Entry 8TMB (electron microscopy, 3.60 A resolution); this record covers chains A and E of the 7 polymer chains in the assembly.

== Chain A (and E) ==
Protein: Cobalt/magnesium transport protein CorA
Organism: Thermotoga maritima
Notes: chain E of this document is another copy of the same molecule, construct and numbering; everything in this record applies to it too
UniProtKB: Q9WZ31 (CORA_THEMA); residue numbers follow UniProt; this construct covers 1-351
Chain sequence (373 residues; numbered -21 to 351; the number before each row is that of its first residue; numbers below 1 keep their minus sign (Met-21 is residue -21)):
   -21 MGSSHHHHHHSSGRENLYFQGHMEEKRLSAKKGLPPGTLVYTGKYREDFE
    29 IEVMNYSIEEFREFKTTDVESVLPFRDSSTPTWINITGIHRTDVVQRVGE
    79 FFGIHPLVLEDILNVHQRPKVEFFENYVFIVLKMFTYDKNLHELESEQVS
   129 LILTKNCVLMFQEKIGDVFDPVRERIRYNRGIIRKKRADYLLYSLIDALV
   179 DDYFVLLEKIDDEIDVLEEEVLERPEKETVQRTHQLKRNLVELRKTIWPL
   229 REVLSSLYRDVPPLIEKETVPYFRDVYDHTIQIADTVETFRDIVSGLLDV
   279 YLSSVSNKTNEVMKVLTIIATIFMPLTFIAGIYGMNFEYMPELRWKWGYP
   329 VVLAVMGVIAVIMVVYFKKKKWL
Unresolved in the structure: -21 to 12 (chain E: -21 to 0)
Differences from the reference sequence: initiating methionine (-21); expression tag (-20 to 0)
Curated features (UniProtKB/Swiss-Prot):
  - motif: Gly312 to Asn314 (Probable selectivity filter)
  - site: Asn288 (Essential for ion permeation), Leu294 (Important for closing the ion permeation pathway in the closed state), Thr295 (Threonine that confers selectivity for Co(2+) transport)

== How chain A and chain E interact ==
Residue-residue contacts (57):
  Arg96(A) - Gln260(E)
  Lys205(A) - Leu200(E)  hydrogen bond (side chain-backbone)
  Val208(A) - Val278(E)  hydrophobic
  Val208(A) - Ser281(E)
  Gln209(A) - Leu200(E)
  His212(A) - Glu196(E)  salt bridge
  His212(A) - Leu200(E)
  His212(A) - Leu275(E)
  Lys215(A) - Asp270(E)  salt bridge
  Lys215(A) - Gly274(E)
  Arg216(A) - Asp189(E)  salt bridge
  Arg216(A) - Asp193(E)  salt bridge
  Arg216(A) - Glu196(E)  salt bridge
  Val219(A) - Thr267(E)
  Arg222(A) - Thr267(E)  hydrogen bond
  Trp226(A) - Asp263(E)
  Glu230(A) - Asp256(E)
  Leu276(A) - Asp277(E)
  Leu276(A) - Val278(E)  hydrophobic
  Tyr279(A) - Ser281(E)
  Tyr279(A) - Asn285(E)  hydrogen bond
  Leu280(A) - Leu280(E)  hydrophobic
  Leu280(A) - Ser284(E)
  Val283(A) - Ser284(E)
  Val283(A) - Asn285(E)
  Lys286(A) - Trp350(E)
  Thr287(A) - Asn288(E)
  Glu289(A) - Trp350(E)
  Val290(A) - Lys292(E)
  Val290(A) - Thr295(E)
  Val290(A) - Trp350(E)
  Met291(A) - Met291(E)  hydrophobic
  Val293(A) - Thr295(E)
  Val293(A) - Lys348(E)
  Leu294(A) - Thr295(E)
  Leu294(A) - Ala298(E)  hydrophobic
  Ile297(A) - Ala298(E)
  Ile297(A) - Thr299(E)
  Phe301(A) - Pro303(E)  hydrophobic
  Met302(A) - Met302(E)  hydrophobic
  Leu304(A) - Phe306(E)
  Ala308(A) - Phe306(E)  hydrophobic
  Ala308(A) - Gly309(E)
  Ala308(A) - Ile310(E)  hydrophobic
  Tyr311(A) - Met313(E)
  Tyr311(A) - Phe315(E)  hydrophobic
  Gly312(A) - Asn314(E)
  Met313(A) - Asn314(E)
  Glu320(A) - Asn314(E)
  Glu320(A) - Phe315(E)
  Leu321(A) - Phe315(E)
  Leu321(A) - Glu316(E)
  Gly326(A) - Phe315(E)
  Tyr327(A) - Pro319(E)
  Tyr327(A) - Glu320(E)
  Met334(A) - Phe306(E)  hydrophobic
  Met334(A) - Ile310(E)  hydrophobic
Other interface residues (no listed pair), chain A (42 interface residues in all): Glu204, Arg269, Ser273, Ser284, Thr305, Asn314, Val330
Other interface residues (no listed pair), chain E (40 interface residues in all): Ile192, Ile271, Leu294, Phe345

== Overview ==
42 residues of chain A face 40 of chain E across their interface, with 3 hydrogen bonds and 5 salt bridges.
Polar contacts include His212(A)-Glu196(E), Lys215(A)-Asp270(E) and Arg216(A)-Asp189(E).
Chain A and chain E are both Cobalt/magnesium transport protein CorA (Thermotoga maritima); the structure,
Cryo-EM structure of CorA in complex with conformation-specific synthetic antibody C12 and 20 mM MgCl2, State
..., was determined by electron microscopy.
